PDB entry 2WD8 | X-ray diffraction, 2.10 A resolution | chains B and D of the 4 polymer chains in the assembly

# Chain B (and D)
Name: Pteridine reductase
From: Trypanosoma brucei brucei
Notes: EC 1.5.1.33; chain D of this document is another copy of the same molecule, construct and numbering; everything in this record applies to it too
UniProt: O76290 (O76290_TRYBB); residues 1-268 here = UniProt positions 1-268
Chain sequence (268 residues; row label = number of the first residue in the row):
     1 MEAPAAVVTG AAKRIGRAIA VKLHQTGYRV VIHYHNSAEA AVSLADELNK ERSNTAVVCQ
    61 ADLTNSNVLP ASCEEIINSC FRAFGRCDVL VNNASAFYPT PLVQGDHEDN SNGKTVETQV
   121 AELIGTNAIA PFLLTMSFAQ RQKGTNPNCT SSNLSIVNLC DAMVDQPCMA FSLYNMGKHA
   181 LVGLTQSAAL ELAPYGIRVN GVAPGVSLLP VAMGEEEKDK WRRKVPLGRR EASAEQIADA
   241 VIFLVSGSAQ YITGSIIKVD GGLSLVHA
Unresolved in the structure: 1, 104-112, 143-152 (chain D: 1, 104-112, 143-151)
Residues lining bound ligands:
  - NADP (NAP; NADP nicotinamide-adenine-dinucleotide phosphate): Gly10, Ala12, Arg14, Ile15, Gly16, His33, Tyr34, His35, Asn36, Ser37, Ala61, Asp62, Leu63, Thr64, Asn93, Ala94, Ser95, Ala96, Thr126, Asn127, Leu159, Cys160, Asp161, Tyr174, Lys178, Pro204, Gly205, Val206, Ser207, Leu208
  - NADP (VGF; 1-(3,4-dichlorobenzyl)-7-phenyl-1H-benzimidazol-2-amine): Phe97, Asp161, Met163, Cys168, Phe171, Tyr174, Pro204, Gly205, Val206, Leu209, Met213, Trp221, Lys224, Leu263
Reported in the primary citation:
  - binding site for NADP: Phe97, Trp221

# How chain B and chain D interact
Contacting residue pairs - 71 pairs, chain B then chain D:
  Asn67(B) - Glu117(D)
  Pro70(B) - Val116(D)  hydrophobic
  Pro70(B) - Glu117(D)
  Pro101(B) - Glu191(D)
  Leu102(B) - Phe132(D)  hydrophobic
  Leu102(B) - Thr135(D)
  Leu102(B) - Met136(D)
  Leu102(B) - Ala188(D)  hydrophobic
  Leu102(B) - Glu191(D)  hydrogen bond (backbone-side chain)
  Leu102(B) - Leu192(D)  hydrophobic
  Val103(B) - Ala139(D)  hydrophobic
  Val103(B) - Tyr195(D)
  Val116(B) - Pro70(D)  hydrophobic
  Val116(B) - Phe132(D)  hydrophobic
  Val116(B) - Leu133(D)  hydrophobic
  Glu117(B) - Asn67(D)
  Glu117(B) - Pro70(D)
  Val120(B) - Ile129(D)  hydrophobic
  Ile124(B) - Ile129(D)  hydrophobic
  Ala128(B) - Met176(D)
  Ile129(B) - Val120(D)  hydrophobic
  Ile129(B) - Ile124(D)  hydrophobic
  Phe132(B) - Leu102(D)  hydrophobic
  Phe132(B) - Val116(D)  hydrophobic
  Phe132(B) - Ser172(D)
  Phe132(B) - Leu173(D)  hydrophobic
  Leu133(B) - Val116(D)  hydrophobic
  Met136(B) - Pro101(D)
  Met136(B) - Leu102(D)
  Ala139(B) - Val103(D)  hydrophobic
  Gln140(B) - Leu102(D)
  Gln140(B) - Val103(D)
  Asp165(B) - Gln186(D)  hydrogen bond
  Pro167(B) - Ser187(D)
  Pro167(B) - Leu190(D)
  Met169(B) - Leu190(D)
  Met169(B) - Glu191(D)
  Ala170(B) - Glu191(D)  hydrogen bond (backbone-side chain)
  Ser172(B) - Phe132(D)
  Ser172(B) - Ser187(D)
  Ser172(B) - Glu191(D)
  Leu173(B) - Phe132(D)  hydrophobic
  Asn175(B) - Gly183(D)
  Asn175(B) - Ser187(D)  hydrogen bond
  Met176(B) - Ala128(D)
  Met176(B) - Ala180(D)
  Met176(B) - Leu184(D)
  His179(B) - His179(D)  hydrogen bond (backbone-side chain)
  His179(B) - Val182(D)
  His179(B) - Gly183(D)
  His179(B) - Gln186(D)
  Ala180(B) - Met176(D)
  Ala180(B) - His179(D)
  Val182(B) - His179(D)
  Gly183(B) - Asn175(D)  hydrogen bond (backbone-side chain)
  Gly183(B) - His179(D)
  Leu184(B) - Ser172(D)
  Leu184(B) - Met176(D)
  Gln186(B) - Asp165(D)  hydrogen bond
  Gln186(B) - His179(D)
  Ser187(B) - Pro167(D)
  Ser187(B) - Ser172(D)
  Ser187(B) - Asn175(D)  hydrogen bond
  Ala188(B) - Leu102(D)  hydrophobic
  Leu190(B) - Pro167(D)
  Leu190(B) - Met169(D)
  Glu191(B) - Pro101(D)
  Glu191(B) - Leu102(D)  hydrogen bond (side chain-backbone)
  Glu191(B) - Met169(D)
  Glu191(B) - Ala170(D)
  Tyr195(B) - Val103(D)
Other interface residues (no listed pair), chain B (41 interface residues in all): Asn65, Ser66, Thr135, Val164, Cys168, Leu192
Other interface residues (no listed pair), chain D (40 interface residues in all): Asn65, Gln140, Val164, Cys168

# In short
41 residues of chain B face 40 of chain D across their interface, with 9 hydrogen bonds. Among the polar pairs
are Leu102(B)-Glu191(D), Asp165(B)-Gln186(D) and Ala170(B)-Glu191(D). Bound to chain B: NADP. The paper
reports a binding site for NADP at Phe97(B) and Trp221(B).
Chain B and chain D are both Pteridine reductase (Trypanosoma brucei brucei); the structure, Pteridine
reductase 1 (PTR1) from trypanosoma brucei in complex with NADP and ddd00071204, was determined by X-ray
diffraction together with 3GN1, 3GN2 and 2WD7 from the same study.
